Entry 8QA9 (X-ray diffraction, 2.70 A resolution); this record covers chains C and F of the 6 polymer chains in the assembly.

Chain C:
Protein: TrfB transcriptional repressor protein
From: Escherichia coli
UniProtKB: P03052 (KORA2_ECOLX); residues 1-101 here = UniProt positions 1-101
Amino-acid sequence (114 residues; numbered 1 to 114; the number before each row is that of its first residue):
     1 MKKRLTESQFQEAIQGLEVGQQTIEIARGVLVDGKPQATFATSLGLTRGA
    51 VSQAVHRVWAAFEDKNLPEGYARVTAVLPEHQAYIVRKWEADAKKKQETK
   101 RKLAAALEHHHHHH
Not modelled in the structure: 1, 109-114
Sequence notes: expression tag (102-114)
UniProt features mapped onto this chain:
  - DNA-binding region: Gln37 to His56 (H-T-H motif)

Chain F:
Molecule: 14-nt DNA strand
Sequence (14 nucleotides; row label = number of the first residue in the row):
     1 TGTTTAGCTAAACA

How chain C and chain F interact:
Contacting residue pairs (11):
  Pro36(C) - DG2(F)  phosphate contact
  Gln37(C) - DG2(F)  hydrogen bond to the phosphate
  Gln37(C) - DT3(F)  hydrogen bond to the phosphate
  Ala38(C) - DG2(F)  hydrogen bond to the phosphate
  Arg48(C) - DT1(F)  hydrogen bond to the base
  Arg48(C) - DG2(F)  hydrogen bond to the base
  Arg48(C) - DT3(F)  base contact
  Gly49(C) - DT4(F)  base contact
  Ser52(C) - DT3(F)  hydrogen bond to the phosphate
  Ser52(C) - DT4(F)  base contact
  Gln53(C) - DT5(F)  hydrogen bond to the base
Interface residues without a listed pair, chain C (8 interface residues in all): His56

In short:
8 residues of chain C face 5 of chain F across their interface; the contacts include 7 hydrogen bonds. Among
the polar pairs are Arg48(C)-DT1(F), Arg48(C)-DG2(F) and Gln53(C)-DT5(F).
Chain C is TrfB transcriptional repressor protein (Escherichia coli) and chain F is a 14-nt DNA strand; the
structure, Crystal structure of the RK2 plasmid encoded co-complex of the C-terminally truncated
transcriptional repressor protein KorB ..., was determined by X-ray diffraction, deposited together with 8QA8.
